Entry 3HGS (X-ray diffraction, 2.00 A resolution); this record covers chain A.

Chain A:
Molecule: 12-oxophytodienoate reductase 3
Source organism: Solanum lycopersicum
Notes: EC 1.3.1.42
UniProtKB: Q9FEW9 (OPR3_SOLLC); residues 1-396 here = UniProt positions 1-396
Chain sequence (402 residues; numbered -5 to 396; the number before each row is that of its first residue; numbers below 1 keep their minus sign (His-5 is residue -5)):
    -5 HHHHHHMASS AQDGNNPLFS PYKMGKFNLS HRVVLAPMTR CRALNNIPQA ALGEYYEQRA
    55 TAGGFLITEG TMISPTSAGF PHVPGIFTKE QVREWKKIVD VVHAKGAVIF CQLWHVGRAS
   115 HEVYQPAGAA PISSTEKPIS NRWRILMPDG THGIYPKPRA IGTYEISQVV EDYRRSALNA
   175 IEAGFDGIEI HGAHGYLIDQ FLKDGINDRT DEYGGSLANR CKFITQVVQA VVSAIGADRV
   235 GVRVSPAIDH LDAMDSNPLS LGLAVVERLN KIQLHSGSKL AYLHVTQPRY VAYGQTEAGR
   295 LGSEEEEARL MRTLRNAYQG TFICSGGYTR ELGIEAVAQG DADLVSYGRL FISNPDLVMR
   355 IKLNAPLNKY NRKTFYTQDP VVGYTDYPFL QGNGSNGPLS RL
Disordered / not traced: -5 to 9, 290-297, 386-396
Sequence notes: expression tag (-5 to 0)
Small-molecule neighbours:
  - FMN (flavin mononucleotide): Ala30, Pro31, Met32, Thr33, Glu63, Gly64, Gln106, Trp108, His185, His188, Arg237, Thr280, Ser319, Gly320, Gly321, Tyr322, Tyr341, Gly342, Arg343, Ile346, Phe369, Tyr370
  - P-hydroxybenzoic acid (PHB): Thr33, Phe74, Trp108, His185, His188, Tyr190, Tyr370
Swiss-Prot annotation at these positions:
  - region: Gly342, Arg343 (FMN)
  - motif: Ser394 to Leu396 (Microbody targeting signal)
  - active site: Tyr190 (Proton donor)
  - binding site (FMN): Pro31 to Thr33, Gly64, Gln106, Arg237, Gly321, Gly342, Arg343
  - binding site (substrate): His185 to His188, Arg283
From the paper describing this entry:
  - catalytic residues: His185, His188 (proposed by the authors, not directly observed)
  - catalytic residues: Tyr190 (by similarity / conservation)
  - specificity-determining residues: Phe74, His244, Tyr370
  - binding site for P-hydroxybenzoic acid: Phe74, Tyr370
  - mutagenesis - F74Y, H244Y: decreased catalytic activity on (9S,13S)-OPDA
  - mutagenesis - F74Y/H244Y: decreased catalytic activity

Overview:
Bound to chain A: flavin mononucleotide and P-hydroxybenzoic acid. UniProt lists active-site residue Tyr190, 9
FMN-binding residues and 5 substrate-binding residues. From the paper: catalytic residues His185, His188 and
Tyr190; F74Y and H244Y reduce catalytic activity on (9S,13S)-OPDA.
Chain A is 12-oxophytodienoate reductase 3 (Solanum lycopersicum); the structure, Crystal structure of tomato
OPR3 in complex with pHB, was determined by X-ray diffraction together with 3HGO and 3HGR from the same study.
